Entry 6L8B (X-ray diffraction, 2.10 A resolution); this record covers chain A.

# Chain A
Name: Peroxisome proliferator-activated receptor gamma
Source organism: Homo sapiens
UniProt: P37231 (PPARG_HUMAN); residues 195-477 here correspond to UniProt positions 223-505 (UniProt number = residue number + 28)
Amino-acid sequence (283 residues; numbered 195 to 477; the number before each row is that of its first residue):
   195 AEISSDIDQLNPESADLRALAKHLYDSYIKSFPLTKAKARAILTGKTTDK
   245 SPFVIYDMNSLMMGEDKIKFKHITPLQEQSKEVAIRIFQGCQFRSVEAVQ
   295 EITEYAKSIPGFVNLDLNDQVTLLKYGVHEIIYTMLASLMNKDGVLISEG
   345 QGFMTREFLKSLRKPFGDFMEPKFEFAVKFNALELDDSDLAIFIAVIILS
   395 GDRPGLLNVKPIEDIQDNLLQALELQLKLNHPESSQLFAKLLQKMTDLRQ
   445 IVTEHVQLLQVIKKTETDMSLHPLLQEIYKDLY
Not modelled in the structure: 195-204, 265-273
Reported in the primary citation:
  - post-translational modification sites: Ser245 (citing earlier work)

# Overview
The paper reports a modification site at Ser245.
Chain A is Peroxisome proliferator-activated receptor gamma (Homo sapiens); the structure, The ligand-free
structure of human PPARgamma LBD, was determined by X-ray diffraction together with 6L89 from the same study.
